6R0Y - chains A and D of the 26 polymer chains in the assembly; structure by electron microscopy, 3.90 A resolution.

== Chain A ==
Protein: V-type ATP synthase alpha chain
From: Thermus thermophilus (strain HB8 / ATCC 27634 / DSM 579)
Notes: EC 7.1.2.2
Reference sequence: Q56403 (VATA_THET8); residues 1-578 here = UniProt positions 1-578
Amino-acid sequence (578 residues; row label = number of the first residue in the row):
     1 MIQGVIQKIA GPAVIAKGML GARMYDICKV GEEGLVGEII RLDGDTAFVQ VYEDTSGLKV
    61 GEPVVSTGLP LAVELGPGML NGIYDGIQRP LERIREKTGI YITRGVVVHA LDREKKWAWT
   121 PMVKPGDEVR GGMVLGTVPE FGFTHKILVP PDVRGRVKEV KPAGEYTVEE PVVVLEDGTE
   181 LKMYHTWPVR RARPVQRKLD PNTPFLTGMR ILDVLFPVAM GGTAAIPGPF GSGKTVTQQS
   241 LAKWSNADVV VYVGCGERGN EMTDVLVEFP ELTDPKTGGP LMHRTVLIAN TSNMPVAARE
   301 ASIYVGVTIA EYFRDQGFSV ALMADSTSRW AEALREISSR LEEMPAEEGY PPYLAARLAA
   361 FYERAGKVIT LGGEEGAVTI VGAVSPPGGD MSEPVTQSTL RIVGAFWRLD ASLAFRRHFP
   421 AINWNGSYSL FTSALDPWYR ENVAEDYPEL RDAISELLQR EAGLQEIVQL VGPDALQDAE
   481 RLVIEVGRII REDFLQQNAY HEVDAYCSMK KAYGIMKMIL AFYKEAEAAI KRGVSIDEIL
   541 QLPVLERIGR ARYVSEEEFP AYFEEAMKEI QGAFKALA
Disordered / not traced: 578

== Chain D ==
Protein: V-type ATP synthase beta chain
From: Thermus thermophilus (strain HB8 / ATCC 27634 / DSM 579)
Reference sequence: Q56404 (VATB_THET8); residues 1-478 here = UniProt positions 1-478
Amino-acid sequence (478 residues; row label = number of the first residue in the row):
     1 MDLLKKEYTG ITYISGPLLF VENAKDLAYG AIVDIKDGTG RVRGGQVIEV SEEYAVIQVF
    61 EETTGLDLAT TSVSLVEDVA RLGVSKEMLG RRFNGIGKPI DGLPPITPEK RLPITGLPLN
   121 PVARRKPEQF IQTGISTIDV MNTLVRGQKL PIFSGSGLPA NEIAAQIARQ ATVRPDLSGE
   181 GEKEEPFAVV FAAMGITQRE LSYFIQEFER TGALSRSVLF LNKADDPTIE RILTPRMALT
   241 VAEYLAFEHD YHVLVILTDM TNYCEALREI GAAREEIPGR RGYPGYMYTD LATIYERAGV
   301 VEGKKGSVTQ IPILSMPDDD RTHPIPDLTG YITEGQIQLS RELHRKGIYP PIDPLPSLSR
   361 LMNNGVGKGK TREDHKQVSD QLYSAYANGV DIRKLVAIIG EDALTENDRR YLQFADAFER
   421 FFINQGQQNR SIEESLQIAW ALLSMLPQGE LKRISKDHIG KYYGQKLEEI WGAPQALD
Disordered / not traced: 1-4, 466-478
Residues lining bound ligands:
  - ADP (adenosine-5'-diphosphate), molecule 1: Phe20, Glu49, Val56, Arg274, Glu275, Glu276
  - ADP, molecule 2: Leu358, Arg360, Asn363

== Chain A / chain D interface ==
Residue-residue contacts (47; chain A residue first):
  Leu20(A) - Ala69(D)
  Gly21(A) - Asp67(D)
  Arg23(A) - Gly65(D)
  Arg23(A) - Asp67(D)
  Met24(A) - Ile14(D)  hydrophobic
  Met24(A) - Thr63(D)
  Met24(A) - Gly65(D)  hydrogen bond (backbone-backbone)
  Met24(A) - Leu66(D)
  Tyr25(A) - Thr64(D)
  Arg41(A) - Tyr13(D)  hydrogen bond
  Arg41(A) - Ile14(D)
  Arg41(A) - Ser15(D)
  Leu42(A) - Tyr13(D)
  Leu42(A) - Ile14(D)  hydrogen bond (backbone-backbone)
  Leu42(A) - Leu66(D)
  Asp43(A) - Thr12(D)
  Asp43(A) - Tyr13(D)
  Gly44(A) - Thr12(D)  hydrogen bond (backbone-backbone)
  Gly44(A) - Leu68(D)
  Asp200(A) - Gln206(D)
  Met344(A) - Ala272(D)
  Met344(A) - Glu275(D)
  Glu347(A) - Arg268(D)  salt bridge
  Glu347(A) - Arg281(D)  salt bridge
  Pro352(A) - Arg268(D)  hydrogen bond (backbone-side chain)
  Pro352(A) - Glu269(D)
  Tyr353(A) - Glu269(D)
  Ala355(A) - Glu265(D)
  Ala356(A) - Thr228(D)
  Glu363(A) - Thr197(D)
  Glu363(A) - Gln198(D)
  Glu363(A) - Ala224(D)
  Glu363(A) - Asp225(D)
  Ser392(A) - Asp318(D)
  Gln397(A) - Pro317(D)
  Leu400(A) - Ser156(D)
  Arg401(A) - Thr261(D)
  Arg401(A) - Glu265(D)  salt bridge
  Arg401(A) - Ser315(D)
  Val403(A) - Arg199(D)
  Gly404(A) - Arg199(D)
  Gly426(A) - Arg345(D)
  Tyr428(A) - Ser156(D)  hydrogen bond
  Tyr428(A) - Gly157(D)
  Gln459(A) - Arg345(D)  hydrogen bond (side chain-backbone)
  Leu470(A) - Ile398(D)
  Leu470(A) - Gly400(D)
Other interface residues (no listed pair), chain A (35 interface residues in all): Lys198, Ala346, Ala359, Ala360, Ile402, Leu430, Phe431, Ile467
Other interface residues (no listed pair), chain D (42 interface residues in all): Ser202, Asn262, Glu276, Gly282, Tyr283, His323, Arg341, Lys346, Glu401

== Overview ==
35 residues of chain A face 42 of chain D across their interface; the contacts include 7 hydrogen bonds and 3
salt bridges. Among the polar pairs are Glu347(A)-Arg268(D), Glu347(A)-Arg281(D) and Arg401(A)-Glu265(D).
Ligands of chain D: ADP.
Here chain A is V-type ATP synthase alpha chain and chain D is V-type ATP synthase beta chain, both from
Thermus thermophilus (strain HB8 / ATCC 27634 / DSM 579). Entry 6R0Y (Thermus thermophilus V/A-type
ATPase/synthase, rotational state 3) was determined by electron microscopy (same publication as 6QUM, 6R0W,
6R0Z and 6R10).
